PDB entry 7AFH | electron microscopy, 3.59 A resolution | chains 1 and S of the 9 polymer chains in the assembly

== Chain 1 ==
Molecule: 16SrRNA (head domain of the 30S ribosome)
From: Escherichia coli
Sequence (1541 nucleotides; each row starts with the number of its first residue):
     1 AAAUUGAAGAGUUUGAUCAUGGCUCAGAUUGAACGCUGGCGGCAGGCCUA
    51 ACACAUGCAAGUCGAACGGUAACAGGAAGAAGCUUGCUUCUUUGCUGACG
   101 AGUGGCGGACGGGUGAGUAAUGUCUGGGAAACUGCCUGAUGGAGGGGGAU
   151 AACUACUGGAAACGGUAGCUAAUACCGCAUAACGUCGCAAGACCAAAGAG
   201 GGGGACCUUCGGGCCUCUUGCCAUCGGAUGUGCCCAGAUGGGAUUAGCUA
   251 GUAGGUGGGGUAACGGCUCACCUAGGCGACGAUCCCUAGCUGGUCUGAGA
   301 GGAUGACCAGCCACACUGGAACUGAGACACGGUCCAGACUCCUACGGGAG
   351 GCAGCAGUGGGGAAUAUUGCACAAUGGGCGCAAGCCUGAUGCAGCCAUGC
   401 CGCGUGUAUGAAGAAGGCCUUCGGGUUGUAAAGUACUUUCAGCGGGGAGG
   451 AAGGGAGUAAAGUUAAUACCUUUGCUCAUUGACGUUACCCGCAGAAGAAG
   501 CACCGGCUAACUCCGUGCCAGCAGCCXCGGUAAUACGGAGGGUGCAAGCG
   551 UUAAUCGGAAUUACUGGGCGUAAAGCGCACGCAGGCGGUUUGUUAAGUCA
   601 GAUGUGAAAUCCCCGGGCUCAACCUGGGAACUGCAUCUGAUACUGGCAAG
   651 CUUGAGUCUCGUAGAGGGGGGUAGAAUUCCAGGUGUAGCGGUGAAAUGCG
   701 UAGAGAUCUGGAGGAAUACCGGUGGCGAAGGCGGCCCCCUGGACGAAGAC
   751 UGACGCUCAGGUGCGAAAGCGUGGGGAGCAAACAGGAUUAGAUACCCUGG
   801 UAGUCCACGCCGUAAACGAUGUCGACUUGGAGGUUGUGCCCUUGAGGCGU
   851 GGCUUCCGGAGCUAACGCGUUAAGUCGACCGCCUGGGGAGUACGGCCGCA
   901 AGGUUAAAACUCAAAUGAAUUGACGGGGGCCCGCACAAGCGGUGGAGCAU
   951 GUGGUUUAAUUCGAUGXAACGCGAAGAACCUUACCUGGUCUUGACAUCCA
  1001 CGGAAGUUUUCAGAGAUGAGAAUGUGCCUUCGGGAACCGUGAGACAGGUG
  1051 CUGCAUGGCUGUCGUCAGCUCGUGUUGUGAAAUGUUGGGUUAAGUCCCGC
  1101 AACGAGCGCAACCCUUAUCCUUUGUUGCCAGCGGUCCGGCCGGGAACUCA
  1151 AAGGAGACUGCCAGUGAUAAACUGGAGGAAGGUGGGGAUGACGUCAAGUC
  1201 AUCAUGGCCCUUACGACCAGGGCUACACACGUGCUACAAUGGCGCAUACA
  1251 AAGAGAAGCGACCUCGCGAGAGCAAGCGGACCUCAUAAAGUGCGUCGUAG
  1301 UCCGGAUUGGAGUCUGCAACUCGACUCCAUGAAGUCGGAAUCGCUAGUAA
  1351 UCGUGGAUCAGAAUGCCACGGUGAAUACGUUCCCGGCCUUGUACACACCG
  1401 CCCGUXACACCAUGGGAGUGGGUUGCAAAAGAAGUAGGUAGCUUAACCUU
  1451 CGGGAGGGCGCUUACCACUUUGUGAUUCAUGACUGGGGUGAAGUCGUAAC
  1501 AAGGUAACCGUAGGGGAACCUGCGGUUGGAUCACCUCCUUA
Disordered / not traced: 1-930, 1387-1541
Modified residues: PSU (pseudouridine-5'-monophosphate) at position 516, G7M (N7-methyl-guanosine-5'-monophosphate) at position 527, 2MG (2N-methylguanosine-5'-monophosphate) at position 966, 5MC (5-methylcytidine-5'-monophosphate) at position 967, 2MG (2N-methylguanosine-5'-monophosphate) at position 1207, 4OC (4n,o2'-methylcytidine-5'-monophosphate) at position 1401, 5MC (5-methylcytidine-5'-monophosphate) at position 1406, UR3 (3-methyluridine-5'-monophoshate) at position 1497, 2MG (2N-methylguanosine-5'-monophosphate) at position 1515, MA6 (6N-dimethyladenosine-5'-monophoshate) at position 1517, MA6 (6N-dimethyladenosine-5'-monophoshate) at position 1518
Ion coordination: Mg2+ site 1: G963, A964, U1199; Mg2+ site 2: G971, G1365, C1366; Mg2+ site 3: C1054, A1196, A1197; Mg2+ site 4 near U1224 (its only coordinating residue here); Mg2+ site 5 near U1232 (its only coordinating residue here); Mg2+ site 6 near A1238 (its only coordinating residue here); Mg2+ site 7: G1242, C1243; Mg2+ site 8 near G1370 (its only coordinating residue here)

== Chain S ==
Molecule: 30S ribosomal protein S19
From: Escherichia coli
UniProtKB: C3SQW2 (C3SQW2_ECOLX); residues 1-92 here = UniProt positions 1-92
Sequence (92 residues; row label = number of the first residue in the row):
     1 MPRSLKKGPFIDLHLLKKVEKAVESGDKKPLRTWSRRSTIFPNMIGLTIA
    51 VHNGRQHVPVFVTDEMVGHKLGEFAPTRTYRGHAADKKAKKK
Disordered / not traced: 1, 84-92

== How chain 1 and chain S interact ==
Pairs across the interface - 60 pairs, chain 1 then chain S:
  G954(1) with His83(S), base contact
  U955(1) with His83(S), hydrogen bond to the sugar
  U956(1) with Thr79(S), sugar contact
  U957(1) with Thr79(S), hydrogen bond to the phosphate; Arg81(S), salt bridge to the phosphate
  A958(1) with Asn53(S), base contact; Gly54(S), base contact; Arg55(S), salt bridge to the phosphate; Thr77(S), hydrogen bond to the base
  A959(1) with Thr77(S), hydrogen bond to the base
  U986(1) with Gly54(S), sugar contact; Arg55(S), hydrogen bond to the sugar
  A1014(1) with His14(S), hydrogen bond to the phosphate; Trp34(S), stacking on the base
  G1015(1) with His14(S), phosphate contact
  A1219(1) with Trp34(S), sugar contact
  G1220(1) with Trp34(S), sugar contact; Arg36(S), phosphate contact; His52(S), hydrogen bond to the sugar; Gly54(S), hydrogen bond to the base
  G1221(1) with Arg36(S), salt bridge to the phosphate; Asn53(S), sugar contact; Gly54(S), sugar contact; Thr77(S), hydrogen bond to the sugar
  G1222(1) with Thr77(S), phosphate contact; Arg78(S), salt bridge to the phosphate
  C1223(1) with Arg78(S), salt bridge to the phosphate
  U1224(1) with Arg78(S), hydrogen bond to the sugar
  A1225(1) with Arg78(S), hydrogen bond to the sugar
  C1226(1) with Tyr80(S), hydrogen bond to the phosphate; His83(S), hydrogen bond to the base
  A1227(1) with Tyr80(S), hydrogen bond to the phosphate; His83(S), stacking on the base
  G1312(1) with Pro2(S), base contact; Leu5(S), sugar contact
  U1313(1) with Pro2(S), base contact; Ser4(S), phosphate contact; Leu5(S), hydrogen bond to the phosphate
  C1314(1) with Pro2(S), hydrogen bond to the base; Arg3(S), hydrogen bond to the base; Ser4(S), hydrogen bond to the phosphate; Lys6(S), salt bridge to the phosphate
  G1316(1) with Arg3(S), base contact; Lys7(S), base contact
  C1317(1) with Arg37(S), hydrogen bond to the base
  A1318(1) with Lys7(S), salt bridge to the phosphate; Phe10(S), sugar contact; Arg37(S), sugar contact; Lys70(S), hydrogen bond to the phosphate
  A1319(1) with Arg3(S), salt bridge to the phosphate; Phe10(S), phosphate contact; Lys70(S), salt bridge to the phosphate
  C1320(1) with Arg36(S), hydrogen bond to the base; Lys70(S), salt bridge to the phosphate; Gly72(S), base contact; Glu73(S), sugar contact
  U1321(1) with Thr77(S), sugar contact; Arg78(S), sugar contact
  C1322(1) with Arg78(S), salt bridge to the phosphate
  G1323(1) with Pro2(S), base contact
Also at the interface, not in a pair above, chain 1 (32 interface residues in all): U960, A1271, U1315
Also at the interface, not in a pair above, chain S (27 interface residues in all): Lys18, Arg32, Gly82

== Overview ==
Chain 1 and chain S form an interface of 32 and 27 residues respectively, with 21 hydrogen bonds, 11 salt
bridges and 2 aromatic stacking contacts. Polar contacts include A958(1)-Thr77(S), A959(1)-Thr77(S) and
G1220(1)-Gly54(S). G963(1), A964(1) and U1199(1) form the Mg2+ site 1.
Here chain 1 is 16SrRNA (head domain of the 30S ribosome) and chain S is 30S ribosomal protein S19, both from
Escherichia coli. Entry 7AFH (Bacterial 30S ribosomal subunit assembly complex state C (head domain)) was
determined by electron microscopy together with 7AF3, 7AF5, 7AF8, 7AFA, 7AFD, 7AFI and 17 further entries from
the same study.
